Entry 7NJO (electron microscopy, 2.92 A resolution); this record covers chains G and H of the 20 polymer chains in the assembly.

Chain G:
Protein: ATP synthase gamma chain
Organism: Mycobacterium smegmatis (strain ATCC 700084 / mc(2)155)
UniProt: A0R201 (ATPG_MYCS2); residues 1-307 here = UniProt positions 1-307
Amino-acid sequence (307 residues; each row starts with the number of its first residue):
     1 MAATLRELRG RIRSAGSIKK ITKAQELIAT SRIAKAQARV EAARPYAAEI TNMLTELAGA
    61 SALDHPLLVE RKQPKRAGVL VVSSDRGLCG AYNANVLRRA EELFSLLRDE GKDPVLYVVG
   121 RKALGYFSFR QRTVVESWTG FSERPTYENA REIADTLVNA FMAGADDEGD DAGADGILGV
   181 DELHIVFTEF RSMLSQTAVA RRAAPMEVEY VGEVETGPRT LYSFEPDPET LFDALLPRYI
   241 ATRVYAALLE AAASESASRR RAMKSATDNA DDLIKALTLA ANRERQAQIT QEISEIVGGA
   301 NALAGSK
Not modelled in the structure: 1-2, 214-219, 305-307

Chain H:
Protein: ATP synthase epsilon chain
Organism: Mycobacterium smegmatis (strain ATCC 700084 / mc(2)155)
UniProt: A0R1Z9 (ATPE_MYCS2); residues 1-121 here = UniProt positions 1-121
Amino-acid sequence (121 residues; row label = number of the first residue in the row):
     1 MADLNVEIVA VERELWSGPA TFVFTRTTAG EIGILPRHIP LVAQLVDDAM VRVEREGEDD
    61 LRIAVDGGFL SVTEETVRIL VENAQFESEI DADAAKEDAA SDDERTAAWG RARLRALGQI
   121 D
Not modelled in the structure: 1-2, 121

Interface between chain G and chain H:
Contacting residue pairs (47):
  R39(G) - E12(H)  salt bridge
  A42(G) - E12(H)
  A42(G) - R13(H)
  A43(G) - V11(H)
  A43(G) - E12(H)
  Y46(G) - V9(H)
  Y46(G) - A10(H)
  Y46(G) - V11(H)  hydrophobic
  Y46(G) - L80(H)  hydrophobic
  Y46(G) - V81(H)
  E49(G) - S71(H)
  E49(G) - R78(H)  salt bridge
  E49(G) - L80(H)
  I50(G) - L80(H)  hydrophobic
  M53(G) - V42(H)  hydrophobic
  M53(G) - F69(H)  hydrophobic
  M53(G) - L70(H)
  M53(G) - S71(H)
  T146(G) - E12(H)
  Y147(G) - V11(H)  hydrophobic
  Y147(G) - E12(H)  hydrogen bond (backbone-side chain)
  Y147(G) - E82(H)  hydrogen bond
  R151(G) - E82(H)
  R151(G) - R105(H)
  T220(G) - P40(H)
  T220(G) - E74(H)
  Y222(G) - P40(H)  hydrophobic
  Y222(G) - L41(H)
  Y222(G) - V72(H)
  Y222(G) - T73(H)
  S223(G) - P40(H)  hydrogen bond (backbone-backbone)
  S223(G) - L41(H)
  S223(G) - V42(H)  hydrogen bond (backbone-backbone)
  E225(G) - L41(H)
  E225(G) - V42(H)  hydrogen bond (backbone-backbone)
  E225(G) - A43(H)
  P226(G) - T28(H)
  L231(G) - V42(H)  hydrophobic
  L231(G) - A43(H)
  L231(G) - Q44(H)
  L231(G) - F69(H)  hydrophobic
  A234(G) - Q44(H)
  L235(G) - F69(H)  hydrophobic
  R238(G) - G67(H)
  R238(G) - G68(H)
  R238(G) - F69(H)
  Y245(G) - E12(H)
Also at the interface, not in a pair above, chain G (24 interface residues in all): P45, L57, E148, F224
Also at the interface, not in a pair above, chain H (25 interface residues in all): E14

Overview:
24 residues of chain G and 25 residues of chain H are in contact; the contacts include 5 hydrogen bonds and 2
salt bridges. Among the polar pairs are R39(G)-E12(H), E49(G)-R78(H) and Y147(G)-E12(H).
Here chain G is ATP synthase gamma chain and chain H is ATP synthase epsilon chain, both from Mycobacterium
smegmatis (strain ATCC 700084 / mc(2)155). Entry 7NJO (Mycobacterium smegmatis ATP synthase state 1e) was
determined by electron microscopy together with 7NJK, 7NJL, 7NJM, 7NJN, 7NJP, 7NJQ and 20 further entries from
the same study.
